PDB entry 3BYP | X-ray diffraction, 1.70 A resolution | chains A and B

# Chain A (and B)
Name: CzrB protein
From: Thermus thermophilus
Notes: fragment: sequence database residues 198-291; chain B of this document is another copy of the same molecule, construct and numbering; everything in this record applies to it too
UniProt: Q8VLX7 (Q8VLX7_THETH); residues 1-94 here correspond to UniProt positions 198-291 (UniProt number = residue number + 197)
Chain sequence (94 residues; row label = number of the first residue in the row):
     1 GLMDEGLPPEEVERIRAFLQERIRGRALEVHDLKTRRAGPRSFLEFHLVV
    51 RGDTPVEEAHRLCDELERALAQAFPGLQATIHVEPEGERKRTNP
Not modelled in the structure: 1-5, 88-94
Reported in the primary citation:
  - self-association interface (contacts with another copy of this molecule); pairs are residue here / residue on that copy: G52-E57 (hydrogen bond), T54-V56 (hydrogen bond), V50, P55, V56, A59, H60, V83, P85

# Interface between chain A and chain B
Contacting residue pairs (21; chain A residue first):
  G52(A) with P55(B); V56(B), hydrogen bond (backbone-backbone); E57(B), hydrogen bond (backbone-backbone)
  T54(A) with T54(B); P55(B); V56(B), hydrogen bond (backbone-backbone)
  P55(A) with G52(B); T54(B)
  V56(A) with V50(B), hydrophobic; G52(B), hydrogen bond (backbone-backbone); T54(B), hydrogen bond (backbone-backbone); A59(B), hydrophobic; P85(B)
  E57(A) with G52(B), hydrogen bond (backbone-backbone); P85(B)
  H60(A) with P85(B)
  V83(A) with V56(B), hydrophobic
  P85(A) with V56(B), hydrophobic; E57(B); H60(B)
  E86(A) with E57(B)
Also at the interface, not in a pair above, chain A (13 interface residues in all): V50, D53, A59, E84
Also at the interface, not in a pair above, chain B (12 interface residues in all): D53, V83, E84

# In short
13 residues of chain A and 12 residues of chain B are in contact, with 6 hydrogen bonds. Main-chain hydrogen
bonds include G52(A)-V56(B), G52(A)-E57(B) and T54(A)-V56(B). From the paper: a self-association interface
involving V50(A), G52(A) and T54(A) among others.
Chain A and chain B are both CzrB protein (Thermus thermophilus); the structure, Mode of Action of a Putative
Zinc Transporter CzrB, was determined by X-ray diffraction, deposited together with 3BYR.
